PDB entry 3WSV | X-ray diffraction, 2.38 A resolution | chains A and C of the 4 polymer chains in the assembly

== Chain A (and C) ==
Name: L-lactate dehydrogenase
From: Enterococcus mundtii
Notes: EC 1.1.1.27; chain C of this document is another copy of the same molecule, construct and numbering; everything in this record applies to it too
Amino-acid sequence (322 residues; row label = number of the first residue in the row):
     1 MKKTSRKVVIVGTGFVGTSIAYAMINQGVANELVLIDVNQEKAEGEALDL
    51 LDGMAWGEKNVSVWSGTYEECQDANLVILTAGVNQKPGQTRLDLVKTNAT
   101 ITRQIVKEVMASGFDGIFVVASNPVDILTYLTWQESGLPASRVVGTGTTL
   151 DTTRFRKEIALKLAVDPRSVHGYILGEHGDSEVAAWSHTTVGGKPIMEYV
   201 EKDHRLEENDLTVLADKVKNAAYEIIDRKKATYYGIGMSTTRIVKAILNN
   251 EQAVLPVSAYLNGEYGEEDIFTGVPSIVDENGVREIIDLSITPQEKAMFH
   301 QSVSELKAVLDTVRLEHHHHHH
Not modelled in the structure: 46-50, 318-322

== Interface between chain A and chain C ==
Pairs across the interface (36; chain A residue first):
  M1(A) with D115(C); I117(C), hydrophobic; R142(C); E280(C); N281(C)
  K2(A) with D73(C); A74(C); N75(C), hydrogen bond (backbone-side chain); D115(C)
  K3(A) with N75(C), hydrogen bond (backbone-side chain); E280(C), salt bridge; N281(C), hydrogen bond
  T4(A) with R6(C), hydrogen bond (backbone-side chain); N75(C); L248(C)
  R6(A) with T4(C); R6(C); N31(C), hydrogen bond
  N31(A) with R6(C), hydrogen bond; N249(C)
  K59(A) with K245(C)
  N60(A) with N250(C), hydrogen bond (side chain-backbone)
  D73(A) with K2(C)
  A74(A) with K2(C)
  N75(A) with K2(C), hydrogen bond (side chain-backbone); K3(C); T4(C)
  D115(A) with M1(C), hydrogen bond (side chain-backbone); K2(C)
  R142(A) with M1(C)
  L248(A) with T4(C)
  N249(A) with N31(C)
  N250(A) with N60(C), hydrogen bond (backbone-side chain)
  E280(A) with K3(C), hydrogen bond (backbone-side chain)
  N281(A) with M1(C); K3(C), hydrogen bond
Other interface residues (no listed pair), chain A (21 interface residues in all): I117, E251, Q252
Other interface residues (no listed pair), chain C (22 interface residues in all): S5, E251, Q252

== Overview ==
21 residues of chain A and 22 residues of chain C are in contact, with 12 hydrogen bonds and 1 salt bridge.
Among the polar pairs are K3(A)-E280(C), K2(A)-N75(C) and K3(A)-N75(C).
Chain A and chain C are both L-lactate dehydrogenase (Enterococcus mundtii); the structure, Crystal structure
of minor L-lactate dehydrogenase from Enterococcus mundtii in the ligands-unbound form, was determined by
X-ray diffraction together with 3WSW from the same study.
